5UL0 - chain A; structure by X-ray diffraction, 2.20 A resolution.

== Chain A ==
Protein: Lanosterol 14-alpha demethylase
Organism: Saccharomyces cerevisiae (strain YJM789)
UniProtKB: A6ZSR0 (A6ZSR0_YEAS7); residue numbers follow UniProt; this construct covers 7-530
Amino-acid sequence (528 residues; row label = number of the first residue in the row):
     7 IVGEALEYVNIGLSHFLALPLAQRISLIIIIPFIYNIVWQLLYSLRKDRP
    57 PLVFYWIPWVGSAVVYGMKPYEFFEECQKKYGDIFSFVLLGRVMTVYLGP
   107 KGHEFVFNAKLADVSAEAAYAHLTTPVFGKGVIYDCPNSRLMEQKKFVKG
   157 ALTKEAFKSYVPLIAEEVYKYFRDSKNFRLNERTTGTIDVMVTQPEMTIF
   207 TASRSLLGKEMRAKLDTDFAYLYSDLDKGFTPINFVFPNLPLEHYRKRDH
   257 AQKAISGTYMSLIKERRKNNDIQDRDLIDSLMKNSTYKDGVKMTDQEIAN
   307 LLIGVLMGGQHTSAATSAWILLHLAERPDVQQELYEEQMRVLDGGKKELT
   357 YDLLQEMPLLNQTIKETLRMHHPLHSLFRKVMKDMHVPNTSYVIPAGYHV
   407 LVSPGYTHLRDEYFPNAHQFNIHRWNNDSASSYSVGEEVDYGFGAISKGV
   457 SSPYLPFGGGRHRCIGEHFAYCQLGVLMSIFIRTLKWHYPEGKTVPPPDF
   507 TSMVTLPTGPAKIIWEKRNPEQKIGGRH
Construct notes: expression tag (531-534)
Bound ions: heme Fe: Cys-470 (together with VT-1161)
Residues lining bound ligands:
  - heme (HEM): Phe-113, Tyr-126, Tyr-140, Leu-147, Lys-151, Leu-158, Leu-212, Val-311, Gly-315, Thr-318, Thr-322, Leu-374, His-378, Pro-379, Leu-380, Leu-383, Arg-385, Pro-462, Phe-463, Gly-464, Arg-467, His-468, Arg-469, Cys-470, Ile-471, Gly-472, Phe-475, Ala-476
  - VT-1161 (VT1; (R)-2-(2,4-Difluorophenyl)-1,1-difluoro-3-(1H-tetrazol-1-yl)-1-(5-(4-(2,2,2-trifluoroethoxy)phenyl)pyridin-2-yl)propan-2-ol): Tyr-72, Gly-73, Tyr-126, Leu-129, Thr-130, Phe-134, Ile-139, Tyr-140, Phe-236, Pro-238, Phe-241, Gly-310, Val-311, Gly-314, Gly-315, Thr-318, Leu-380, His-381, Ser-382, Phe-384, Phe-506, Thr-507, Ser-508, Met-509
What the authors report for this chain:
  - binding site for VT-1161: Tyr-72, Tyr-126, Leu-129, Thr-130, Ile-139, Tyr-140, Phe-236, Pro-238, Gly-310, Gly-314, Gly-315, Thr-318, Leu-380, His-381, Ser-382, Phe-384, Phe-506, Thr-507, Ser-508, Met-509
  - binding site for heme: Tyr-126, Tyr-140, Arg-385
  - conformationally variable residues: Tyr-72, Phe-241, His-381, Ser-382, Phe-384, Phe-506, Thr-507, Ser-508
  - contacts within the chain: Tyr-126/Phe-384 (backbone contact)
  - mutagenesis - Y140F (2-fold), Y140H (1.6-fold), H381A: decreased binding to VT-1161
  - mutagenesis - Y140F, Y140H: decreased binding to VCZ
  - mutagenesis - L147A, M313A, H381A: unchanged growth
  - mutagenesis - Y72A, F241A, S382A: decreased growth in response to VT-1161
  - mutagenesis - L147A, M313A: decreased growth in response to all the azoles tested
  - catalytic residues: Asp-233, His-317 (citing earlier work)

== Summary ==
Ligands of chain A: heme and VT-1161. The paper reports catalytic residues Asp-233 and His-317; Y140F, Y140H
and H381A reduce binding to VT-1161; 8 substitutions were tested in all.
Chain A is Lanosterol 14-alpha demethylase (Saccharomyces cerevisiae (strain YJM789)); the structure, S.
cerevisiae CYP51 complexed with vt-1161, was determined by X-ray diffraction (same publication as 6E8Q).
